4WSV - chains A and B of the 6 polymer chains in the assembly; structure by X-ray diffraction, 3.10 A resolution.

== Chain A ==
Name: Hemagglutinin HA1 chain
From: Influenza A virus H6N1 subtype
Amino-acid sequence (334 residues; row label = number of the first residue in the row; numbers below 1 keep their minus sign (Ala-4 is residue -4)):
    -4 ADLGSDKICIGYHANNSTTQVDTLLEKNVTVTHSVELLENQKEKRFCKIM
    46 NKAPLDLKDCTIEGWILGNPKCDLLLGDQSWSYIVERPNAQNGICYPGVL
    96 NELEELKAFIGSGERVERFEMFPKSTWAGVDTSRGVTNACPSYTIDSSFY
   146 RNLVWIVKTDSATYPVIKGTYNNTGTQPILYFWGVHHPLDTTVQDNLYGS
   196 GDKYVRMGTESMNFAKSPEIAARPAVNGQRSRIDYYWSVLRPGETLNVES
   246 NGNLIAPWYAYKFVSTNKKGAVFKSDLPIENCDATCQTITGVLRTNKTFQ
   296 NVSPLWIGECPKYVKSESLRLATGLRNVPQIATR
Not modelled in the structure: -4 to -1, 325-329
Disulfides: Cys42-Cys277, Cys55-Cys67, Cys90-Cys135, Cys281-Cys305
Glycans and other covalent adducts: N-acetylglucosamine (NAG) linked to Asn11, Asn23, Asn167
Small-molecule neighbours: N-acetyl-alpha-neuraminic acid (SIA): Tyr91, Gly130, Val131, Thr132, Asn133, Trp150, Val152, His181, Leu184, Val188, Leu192, Gln224, Ser226

== Chain B ==
Name: Hemagglutinin HA2 chain
From: Influenza A virus H6N1 subtype
Amino-acid sequence (181 residues; numbered 1 to 181; the number before each row is that of its first residue):
     1 GIFGAIAGFIEGGWTGMIDGWYGYHHENSQGSGYAADRESTQKAIDGITN
    51 KVNSIINKMNTQFEAVDHEFSNLERRIGNLNKRMEDGFLDVWTYNAELLV
   101 LLENERTLDLHDANVKNLYEKVKSQLRDNANDLGNGCFEFWHKCDNECME
   151 SVKNGTYDYPKYQKESKLNRQGIESGRLVPR
Not modelled in the structure: 169-181
Disulfides: Cys144-Cys148

== Chain A / chain B interface ==
Contacting residue pairs (119; chain A residue first):
  Ser0(A) - Glu139(B)  hydrogen bond
  Asp1(A) - Glu27(B)
  Asp1(A) - Asn28(B)
  Asp1(A) - Ser29(B)
  Asp1(A) - Phe138(B)
  Asp1(A) - Glu139(B)
  Asp1(A) - Phe140(B)  hydrogen bond (backbone-backbone)
  Asp1(A) - Lys143(B)
  Asp1(A) - Cys144(B)  hydrogen bond (side chain-backbone)
  Lys2(A) - His25(B)
  Lys2(A) - His26(B)
  Lys2(A) - Glu27(B)  salt bridge
  Lys2(A) - Phe138(B)
  Lys2(A) - Met149(B)
  Ile3(A) - His25(B)
  Ile3(A) - Gly136(B)
  Ile3(A) - Cys137(B)
  Ile3(A) - Phe138(B)  hydrogen bond (backbone-backbone)
  Ile3(A) - Phe140(B)  hydrophobic
  Cys4(A) - Trp14(B)
  Cys4(A) - Gly23(B)
  Cys4(A) - Tyr24(B)
  Cys4(A) - His25(B)  hydrogen bond (backbone-backbone)
  Cys4(A) - Gly136(B)
  Cys4(A) - Cys137(B)  disulfide
  Ile5(A) - Ile10(B)
  Ile5(A) - Trp14(B)
  Ile5(A) - Gly23(B)
  Ile5(A) - Tyr24(B)  hydrophobic
  Ile5(A) - Leu118(B)  hydrophobic
  Ile5(A) - Tyr119(B)
  Ile5(A) - Val122(B)  hydrophobic
  Ile5(A) - Gly136(B)  hydrogen bond (backbone-backbone)
  Gly6(A) - Trp14(B)
  Gly6(A) - Tyr22(B)
  Gly6(A) - Gly23(B)  hydrogen bond (backbone-backbone)
  Tyr7(A) - Ile6(B)  hydrophobic
  Tyr7(A) - Ala7(B)  hydrogen bond (side chain-backbone)
  Tyr7(A) - Ile10(B)  hydrogen bond (side chain-backbone)
  Tyr7(A) - Glu11(B)
  Tyr7(A) - Gly12(B)  hydrogen bond (side chain-backbone)
  Tyr7(A) - Gly13(B)
  Tyr7(A) - Trp14(B)  hydrogen bond (backbone-backbone)
  Tyr7(A) - Trp21(B)
  Tyr7(A) - Val115(B)  hydrophobic
  His8(A) - Trp14(B)
  His8(A) - Met17(B)  hydrogen bond (side chain-backbone)
  His8(A) - Gly20(B)  hydrogen bond (side chain-backbone)
  His8(A) - Trp21(B)  hydrogen bond (backbone-backbone)
  Ala9(A) - Gly13(B)
  Ala9(A) - Trp14(B)  hydrogen bond (backbone-backbone)
  Ala9(A) - Thr15(B)
  Val16(A) - Asn104(B)
  Asp17(A) - Leu101(B)
  Asp17(A) - Asn104(B)  hydrogen bond (backbone-side chain)
  Thr18(A) - Leu101(B)
  Thr18(A) - Asn104(B)
  Thr18(A) - Glu105(B)
  Leu19(A) - Leu101(B)  hydrogen bond (backbone-backbone)
  Leu19(A) - Leu102(B)  hydrophobic
  Leu19(A) - Glu105(B)
  Leu20(A) - Ile2(B)  hydrophobic
  Leu20(A) - Glu105(B)
  His28(A) - Trp21(B)  hydrogen bond
  Glu99(A) - Glu69(B)
  Glu99(A) - Phe70(B)
  Glu99(A) - Ser71(B)
  Lys102(A) - Glu69(B)  salt bridge
  Ala103(A) - His68(B)
  Lys264(A) - Asp67(B)  salt bridge
  Gly265(A) - Asp67(B)
  Ala266(A) - Asp67(B)
  Val267(A) - Asp67(B)  hydrogen bond (backbone-side chain)
  Lys269(A) - Glu69(B)  salt bridge
  Thr293(A) - Ile56(B)
  Phe294(A) - Met59(B)  hydrophobic
  Phe294(A) - Ala96(B)  hydrophobic
  Pro299(A) - Ala65(B)
  Leu300(A) - Ala65(B)
  Leu300(A) - Val66(B)
  Leu300(A) - Asp67(B)
  Trp301(A) - Gln62(B)
  Trp301(A) - Phe63(B)
  Trp301(A) - Glu64(B)
  Cys305(A) - Gln62(B)  hydrogen bond (backbone-side chain)
  Pro306(A) - Gln62(B)
  Lys307(A) - Met59(B)  hydrogen bond (side chain-backbone)
  Lys307(A) - Thr61(B)  hydrogen bond (side chain-backbone)
  Lys307(A) - Gln62(B)
  Lys307(A) - Trp92(B)
  Tyr308(A) - Leu89(B)  hydrophobic
  Val309(A) - Leu89(B)  hydrophobic
  Val309(A) - Thr93(B)
  Lys310(A) - Leu89(B)
  Lys310(A) - Asp90(B)  salt bridge
  Lys310(A) - Thr93(B)  hydrogen bond (backbone-side chain)
  Ser311(A) - Glu97(B)  hydrogen bond
  Leu314(A) - Ala96(B)  hydrophobic
  Leu314(A) - Glu97(B)
  Leu314(A) - Val100(B)  hydrophobic
  Arg315(A) - Val100(B)
  Arg315(A) - Asn104(B)  hydrogen bond (backbone-side chain)
  Leu316(A) - Val52(B)  hydrophobic
  Leu316(A) - Ile55(B)  hydrophobic
  Leu316(A) - Val100(B)  hydrophobic
  Leu316(A) - Asn104(B)
  Ala317(A) - Asn104(B)  hydrogen bond (backbone-side chain)
  Ala317(A) - Thr107(B)
  Thr318(A) - Trp21(B)
  Thr318(A) - Ile48(B)
  Thr318(A) - His111(B)  hydrogen bond (backbone-side chain)
  Gly319(A) - Trp21(B)
  Gly319(A) - Leu108(B)
  Gly319(A) - His111(B)  hydrogen bond (backbone-side chain)
  Leu320(A) - Trp21(B)
  Leu320(A) - His111(B)
  Val323(A) - Gly12(B)
  Val323(A) - Gly13(B)  hydrogen bond (backbone-backbone)
  Pro324(A) - Thr15(B)
Other interface residues (no listed pair), chain A (53 interface residues in all): Asn10, Val24, Val26, Thr27, Val30, Leu32, Phe268, Arg321
Other interface residues (no listed pair), chain B (70 interface residues in all): Ala5, Ile18, Glu74, Leu98, Glu103, Leu126, His142, Val152
Disulfides between the chains: Cys4(A)-Cys137(B)

== In short ==
53 residues of chain A face 70 of chain B across their interface; the contacts include 1 disulfide bond, 29
hydrogen bonds and 5 salt bridges. Polar pairs include Lys2(A)-Glu27(B), Lys102(A)-Glu69(B) and
Lys264(A)-Asp67(B). Chain A binds N-acetyl-alpha-neuraminic acid.
Chain A is Hemagglutinin HA1 chain and chain B is Hemagglutinin HA2 chain, both from Influenza A virus H6N1
subtype; the structure, The crystal structure of hemagglutinin from A/Taiwan/1/2013 in complex with 6'SLN, was
determined by X-ray diffraction, deposited together with 4WST, 4WSU, 4WSW and 4WSX.
